PDB entry 4CKD | electron microscopy, 13.00 A resolution (very low resolution: no residue pairs are listed; an interface is given only as per-side residue counts) | chains H and L of the 12 polymer chains in the assembly

Chain H:
Protein: SCFV13R4 antibody fv heavy chain
Source organism: Mus musculus
Notes: antibody fragment or engineered binder
Amino-acid sequence (114 residues; row label = number of the first residue in the row):
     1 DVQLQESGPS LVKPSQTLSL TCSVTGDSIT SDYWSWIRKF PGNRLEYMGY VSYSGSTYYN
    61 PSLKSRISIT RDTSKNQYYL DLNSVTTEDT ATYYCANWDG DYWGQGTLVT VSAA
Disulfide bonds: Cys-22/Cys-95

Chain L:
Protein: SCFV13R4 antibody fv light chain
Source organism: Mus musculus
Notes: antibody fragment or engineered binder
Amino-acid sequence (107 residues; each row starts with the number of its first residue):
     1 DIVLTQSPAT LSVTPGNSVS LSCRASQSIG NDLHWYQQKS HESPRLLIKY ASQSISGIPS
    61 RFSGSGSGTD FTLSINSVET EDFGMYFCQQ SNSWPYTFGG GTKLEIK
Disulfide bonds: Cys-23/Cys-88

How chain H and chain L interact:
At this resolution (13 A) residue pairs are not listed: 21 residues of chain H and 16 of chain L lie at the interface.

Overview:
Chain H and chain L form an interface of 21 and 16 residues respectively.
Here chain H is SCFV13R4 antibody fv heavy chain and chain L is SCFV13R4 antibody fv light chain, both from
Mus musculus. Entry 4CKD (Model of complex between the E.coli enzyme beta-galactosidase and four single chain
Fv antibody domains scFv13R4) was determined by electron microscopy.
